8HI2 - chains A and C of the 3 polymer chains in the assembly; structure by electron microscopy, 3.20 A resolution.

# Chain A
Molecule: Genome polyprotein
Organism: Enterovirus A71
Reference sequence: A0A2D2CKV5 (A0A2D2CKV5_HE71); numbering as in UniProt (aligned over 73-297)
Sequence (225 residues; row label = number of the first residue in the row):
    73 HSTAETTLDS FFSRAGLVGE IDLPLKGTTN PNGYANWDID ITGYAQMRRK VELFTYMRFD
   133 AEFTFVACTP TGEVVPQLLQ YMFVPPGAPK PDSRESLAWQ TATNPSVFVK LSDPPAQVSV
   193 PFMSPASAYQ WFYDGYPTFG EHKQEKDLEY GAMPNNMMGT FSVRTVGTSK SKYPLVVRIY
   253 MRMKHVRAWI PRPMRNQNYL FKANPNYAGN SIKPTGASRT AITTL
Unresolved in the structure: 73-74, 97-104, 210-220, 294-297
Construct notes: engineered mutation Met225 (Cys in A0A2D2CKV5)

# Chain C
Molecule: Genome polyprotein (Fragment)
Organism: Enterovirus A71
Reference sequence: D7RHC1 (D7RHC1_HE71); residues 1-239 here correspond to UniProt positions 324-562 (UniProt number = residue number + 323)
Sequence (239 residues; each row starts with the number of its first residue):
     1 GFPTELKPGT NQFLTTDDGV SAPILPNFHP TPCIHIPGEV RNLLELCQVE TILEVNNVPT
    61 NATSLMERLR FPVSAQAGKG ELCAVFRADP GRNGPWQSTL LGQLCGYYTQ WSGSLEVTFM
   121 FTGSFMATGK MLIAYTPPGG PLPKDRATAM LGTHVIWDFG LQSSVTLVIP WISNTHYRAH
   181 ARDGVFDYYT TGLVSIWYQT NYVVPIGAPN TAYIIALAAA QKNFTMKLCK DASDILQTG
Unresolved in the structure: 76-78, 175-189, 232-239

# Interface between chain A and chain C
Residue-residue contacts (92):
  Thr75(A) - Asn42(C)  hydrogen bond (backbone-side chain)
  Thr75(A) - Leu44(C)
  Glu77(A) - Tyr108(C)
  Glu77(A) - Met226(C)
  Glu77(A) - Lys227(C)
  Glu77(A) - Leu228(C)
  Glu77(A) - Cys229(C)
  Thr78(A) - Asn42(C)  hydrogen bond
  Thr78(A) - Leu43(C)  hydrogen bond (backbone-backbone)
  Thr78(A) - Leu44(C)
  Thr78(A) - Tyr108(C)
  Thr79(A) - Arg41(C)
  Thr79(A) - Asn42(C)
  Leu80(A) - Val40(C)
  Leu80(A) - Arg41(C)
  Phe83(A) - Tyr107(C)  hydrophobic
  Phe83(A) - Tyr108(C)
  Phe83(A) - Cys229(C)  hydrophobic
  Arg86(A) - Thr15(C)
  Arg86(A) - Asp231(C)  salt bridge
  Ala87(A) - Thr15(C)  hydrogen bond (backbone-backbone)
  Tyr116(A) - Asp231(C)  hydrogen bond
  Gln118(A) - Asp231(C)
  Arg121(A) - Gln103(C)
  Arg121(A) - Tyr107(C)
  Lys122(A) - Asp231(C)  salt bridge
  Leu125(A) - Leu46(C)  hydrophobic
  Phe126(A) - Val40(C)  hydrophobic
  Phe126(A) - Leu46(C)  hydrophobic
  Tyr128(A) - Ile36(C)  hydrophobic
  Arg130(A) - Thr31(C)  hydrogen bond (side chain-backbone)
  Arg130(A) - Cys33(C)
  Glu134(A) - Ser21(C)
  Thr136(A) - Phe13(C)
  Phe155(A) - Ile24(C)  hydrophobic
  Pro177(A) - Ile24(C)
  Pro177(A) - Leu25(C)  hydrophobic
  Pro186(A) - Asn11(C)
  Gln189(A) - Ser21(C)
  Val190(A) - Ala22(C)
  Val190(A) - Ile24(C)  hydrophobic
  Ser191(A) - Ser21(C)
  Ser191(A) - Ala22(C)  hydrogen bond (backbone-backbone)
  Ser191(A) - Pro23(C)
  Ser191(A) - Ile24(C)  hydrogen bond (backbone-backbone)
  Val192(A) - Ile24(C)  hydrophobic
  Pro193(A) - Phe28(C)  hydrophobic
  Phe194(A) - Phe28(C)
  Phe194(A) - Pro30(C)
  Phe194(A) - Thr31(C)
  Met195(A) - Leu25(C)  hydrophobic
  Met195(A) - Phe28(C)  hydrophobic
  Ser196(A) - Thr31(C)
  Pro197(A) - Thr31(C)
  Ala198(A) - Thr31(C)  hydrogen bond (backbone-side chain)
  Ser199(A) - Pro32(C)  hydrogen bond (side chain-backbone)
  Ser199(A) - Cys33(C)
  Ser199(A) - Ile34(C)  hydrogen bond (side chain-backbone)
  Tyr252(A) - Phe13(C)  hydrophobic
  Arg254(A) - Asp17(C)
  Arg254(A) - Asp18(C)
  Arg254(A) - Gly19(C)  hydrogen bond (side chain-backbone)
  Arg259(A) - Cys33(C)
  Arg259(A) - Glu39(C)  salt bridge
  Ala260(A) - Glu39(C)
  Ala260(A) - Val40(C)  hydrogen bond (backbone-backbone)
  Trp261(A) - Cys33(C)  hydrophobic
  Trp261(A) - Ile36(C)  hydrogen bond (side chain-backbone)
  Trp261(A) - Gly38(C)
  Trp261(A) - Glu39(C)  hydrogen bond
  Ile262(A) - Pro37(C)
  Ile262(A) - Gly38(C)  hydrogen bond (backbone-backbone)
  Pro263(A) - Leu46(C)  hydrophobic
  Met266(A) - Tyr107(C)
  Ile284(A) - Ala62(C)  hydrophobic
  Ile284(A) - Leu65(C)  hydrophobic
  Pro286(A) - Arg68(C)
  Thr287(A) - Glu54(C)  hydrogen bond
  Thr287(A) - Gln103(C)
  Gly288(A) - Gln97(C)
  Ala289(A) - Asn57(C)  hydrogen bond (backbone-side chain)
  Ala289(A) - Arg68(C)
  Ala289(A) - Gln97(C)  hydrogen bond (backbone-side chain)
  Ser290(A) - Asn57(C)
  Ser290(A) - Thr60(C)
  Arg291(A) - Val55(C)
  Arg291(A) - Asn57(C)  hydrogen bond (backbone-backbone)
  Arg291(A) - Val58(C)
  Arg291(A) - Val85(C)  hydrogen bond (side chain-backbone)
  Arg291(A) - Pro95(C)
  Thr292(A) - Val58(C)
  Ala293(A) - Val58(C)
Other interface residues (no listed pair), chain A (53 interface residues in all): Val138, Ala200, Lys256, Lys285
Other interface residues (no listed pair), chain C (52 interface residues in all): Thr16, Phe86, Asn93, Ser98, Leu100, Leu104

# Summary
53 residues of chain A face 52 of chain C across their interface, with 21 hydrogen bonds and 3 salt bridges.
Polar contacts include Arg86(A)-Asp231(C), Lys122(A)-Asp231(C) and Arg259(A)-Glu39(C).
Chain A is Genome polyprotein and chain C is Genome polyprotein (Fragment), both from Enterovirus A71; the
structure, Structure of EV71 VLP frozen at -183 degree embedded in crystalline ice, was determined by electron
microscopy, deposited together with 8BQN and 8F7Y.
